PDB entry 6XQ4 | X-ray diffraction, 3.35 A resolution | chains A and B of the 3 polymer chains in the assembly

Chain A:
Name: Hemagglutinin
Organism: Influenza A virus (A/Beijing/262/1995(H1N1))
Notes: fragment: head domain
UniProtKB: B4UPF7 (B4UPF7_9INFA); residues 52-267 here correspond to UniProt positions 65-280 (UniProt number = residue number + 13)
Sequence (223 residues; row label = number of the first residue in the row):
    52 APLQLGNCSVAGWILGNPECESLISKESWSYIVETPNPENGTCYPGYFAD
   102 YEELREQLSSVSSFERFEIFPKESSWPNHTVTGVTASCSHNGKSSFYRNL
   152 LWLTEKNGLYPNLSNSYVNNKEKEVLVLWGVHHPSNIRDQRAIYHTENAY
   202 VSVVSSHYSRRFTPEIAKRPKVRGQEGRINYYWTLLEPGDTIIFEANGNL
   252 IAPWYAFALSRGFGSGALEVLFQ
Disordered / not traced: 88-90, 264-274
Sequence notes: expression tag (268-274)
Disulfides: C59-C71, C94-C139
Covalent attachments: N-acetylglucosamine (NAG) linked to N129

Chain B:
Name: antibody S8V2-47 light chain
Organism: Homo sapiens
Notes: antibody fragment or engineered binder
Sequence (220 residues; row label = number of the first residue in the row):
     1 DIVMTQSPDSLAVSLGERATINCKSSQSLLYSSRNKNYLAWYQQKPGQPP
    51 KLLIYWASTRESGVPDRLSGSGSGTDFTLTISSLQAEDVAVYYCQQYYSI
   101 PLTFGGGTKVEIKRTVAAPSVFIFPPSDEQLKSGTASVVCLLNNFYPREA
   151 KVQWKVDNALQSGNSQESVTEQDSKDSTYSLSSTLTLSKADYEKHKVYAC
   201 EVTHQGLSSPVTKSFNRGEC
Disordered / not traced: 219-220
Disulfides: C23-C94, C140-C200

Chain A / chain B interface:
Contacting residue pairs - 14 pairs, chain A then chain B:
  Y98(A) with S33(B)
  R211(A) with S32(B)
  E216(A) with Q27(B), hydrogen bond; S28(B), hydrogen bond; L30(B); Y98(B), hydrogen bond
  I217(A) with Q27(B)
  A218(A) with Y98(B), hydrophobic; S99(B)
  K219(A) with S99(B), hydrogen bond (backbone-side chain); I100(B)
  R220(A) with Y31(B)
  N231(A) with S33(B)
  Y233(A) with S32(B)
Also at the interface, not in a pair above, chain B (10 interface residues in all): R34

Overview:
The interface between chain A and chain B involves 9 residues on one side and 10 on the other; the contacts
include 4 hydrogen bonds. Among the polar pairs are E216(A)-Q27(B), E216(A)-S28(B) and E216(A)-Y98(B).
N-acetylglucosamine is covalently linked to N129(A).
Chain A is Hemagglutinin (Influenza A virus (A/Beijing/262/1995(H1N1))) and chain B is antibody S8V2-47 light
chain (Homo sapiens); the structure, Human antibody S8V2-47 in complex with the influenza hemagglutinin head
domain of A/Beijing/262/1995(H1N1), was determined by X-ray diffraction (same publication as 6XPQ, 6XPX, 6XPY,
6XPZ and 6XQ2).
